PDB entry 7M84 | X-ray diffraction, 1.47 A resolution | chains A and P of the 3 polymer chains in the assembly

== Chain A ==
Molecule: DNA polymerase eta
Organism: Homo sapiens
Notes: EC 2.7.7.7
UniProtKB: Q9Y253 (POLH_HUMAN); numbering as in UniProt (aligned over 1-432)
Sequence (435 residues; each row starts with the number of its first residue; numbers below 1 keep their minus sign (Gly-2 is residue -2)):
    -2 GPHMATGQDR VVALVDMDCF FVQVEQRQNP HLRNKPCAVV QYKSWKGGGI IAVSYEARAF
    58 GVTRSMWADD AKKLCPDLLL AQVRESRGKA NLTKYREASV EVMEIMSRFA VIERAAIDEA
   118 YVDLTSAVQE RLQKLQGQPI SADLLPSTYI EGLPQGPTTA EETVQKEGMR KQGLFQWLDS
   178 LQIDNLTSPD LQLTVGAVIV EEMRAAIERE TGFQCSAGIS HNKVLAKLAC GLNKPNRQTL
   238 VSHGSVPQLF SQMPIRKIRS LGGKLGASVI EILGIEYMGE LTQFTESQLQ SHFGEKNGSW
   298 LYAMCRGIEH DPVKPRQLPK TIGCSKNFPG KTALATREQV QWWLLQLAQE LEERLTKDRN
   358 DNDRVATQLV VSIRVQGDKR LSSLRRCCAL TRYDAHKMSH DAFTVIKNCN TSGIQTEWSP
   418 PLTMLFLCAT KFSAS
Unresolved in the structure: 155-159
Sequence notes: expression tag (-2 to 0); engineered mutation Ala113 (Ser in Q9Y253)
Bound ions: Ca2+: Asp13, Met14, Asp115 (together with 2'-deoxyadenosine 5'-triphosphate); Mg2+ site 1: Asp13, Met14, Asp115 (together with 2'-deoxyadenosine 5'-triphosphate); Mg2+ site 2: Asp115, Glu116 (together with 2'-deoxyadenosine 5'-triphosphate)
Residues lining bound ligands:
  - : Asp13, Met14, Asp15, Asp115, Lys231
  - 2'-deoxyadenosine 5'-triphosphate (DTP): Asp13, Met14, Asp15, Cys16, Phe17, Phe18, Ile48, Ala49, Tyr52, Arg55, Arg61, Ile114, Asp115, Glu116, Lys231
UniProt features mapped onto this chain:
  - binding site (Mg(2+)): Asp13, Met14, Asp115, Glu116
  - binding site (Mn(2+)): Asp13, Met14, Asp115, Glu116
  - binding site (a 2'-deoxyribonucleoside 5'-triphosphate): Arg61
  - natural variant: Val37 (deletion: In XPV), Leu75 (deletion: In XPV), Arg93 (R93P: In XPV), Arg111 (R111H: In XPV), Thr122 (T122P: In XPV), Gly153 (G153D: In a breast cancer sample), Thr191 (T191P: In XPV), Gly263 (G263V: In XPV), Val266 (V266D: In XPV), Gly295 (G295R: In XPV), Arg361 (R361S: In XPV)
  - mutagenesis: Tyr52 (Y52A/F: Reduces DNA polymerase activity; Y52E: Reduces DNA polymerase activity. Increases fidelity of replication and reduces translesion bypass), Arg61 (R61A: Reduces enzymatic activity by two-thirds), Ser62 (S62G: Increased DNA polymerase activity and translesion bypass compared to wild-type), Ala68 (A68S/V: Severe reduction in thymine dimer translesion bypass), Asn324 to Pro326 (Reduces binding to chromatin and to monoubiquitinated PCNA. Abolishes binding to monoubiquitinated PCNA; when associated with 705-E--H-713 Del)
What the authors report for this chain:
  - mutagenesis - S113A (20-fold): decreased catalytic activity
  - mutagenesis - S113A: unchanged catalytic activity on RNA-terminated primers
  - mutagenesis - S113A: unchanged catalytic activity on 2'F-dA

== Chain P ==
Molecule: 8-nt DNA strand
Sequence (8 nucleotides; each row starts with the number of its first residue):
     1 AGCGTCAA

== Interface between chain A and chain P ==
Residue-residue contacts (22):
  Ala113(A) with DA8(P), phosphate contact
  Ile114(A) with DA8(P), phosphate contact
  Asp115(A) with DA8(P), phosphate contact
  Glu116(A) with DA8(P), phosphate contact
  Lys224(A) with DA8(P), salt bridge to the phosphate
  Ile255(A) with DA7(P), phosphate contact
  Arg256(A) with DA7(P), phosphate contact
  Ser257(A) with DC6(P), phosphate contact; DA7(P), hydrogen bond to the phosphate
  Leu258(A) with DA7(P), hydrogen bond to the phosphate
  Gly259(A) with DA7(P), hydrogen bond to the phosphate
  Gly260(A) with DC6(P), phosphate contact; DA7(P), phosphate contact
  Lys261(A) with DT5(P), salt bridge to the phosphate; DC6(P), hydrogen bond to the phosphate
  Leu262(A) with DC6(P), hydrogen bond to the phosphate
  Arg377(A) with DG4(P), phosphate contact
  Leu381(A) with DC3(P), phosphate contact
  Arg382(A) with DG2(P), sugar contact; DC3(P), hydrogen bond to the phosphate
  Arg383(A) with DG2(P), phosphate contact
  Cys384(A) with DG2(P), hydrogen bond to the phosphate
Interface residues without a listed pair, chain A (21 interface residues in all): Asp13, Gln365, Ser380
Interface residues without a listed pair, chain P (8 interface residues in all): DA1

== Summary ==
21 residues of chain A face 8 of chain P across their interface; the contacts include 7 hydrogen bonds and 2
salt bridges. Among the polar pairs are Ser257(A)-DA7(P), Leu258(A)-DA7(P) and Gly259(A)-DA7(P). From the
paper: S113A of chain A reduces catalytic activity; S113A of chain A leaves catalytic activity on
RNA-terminated primers unchanged.
Chain A is DNA polymerase eta (Homo sapiens) and chain P is an 8-nt DNA strand; the structure, Human DNA Pol
eta S113A with dA-ended primer and dATP: in crystallo reaction for 40 s, was determined by X-ray diffraction,
deposited together with 7M7L, 7M7M, 7M7N, 7M7O, 7M7P, 7M7Q and 19 further entries.
